Entry 2QE7 (X-ray diffraction, 3.06 A resolution); this record covers chains D and G of the 8 polymer chains in the assembly.

Chain D:
Molecule: ATP synthase subunit beta
Source organism: Bacillus sp
Notes: EC 3.6.1.34
UniProt: Q71CG3 (Q71CG3_9BACI); numbering as in UniProt (aligned over 1-462)
Amino-acid sequence (462 residues; row label = number of the first residue in the row):
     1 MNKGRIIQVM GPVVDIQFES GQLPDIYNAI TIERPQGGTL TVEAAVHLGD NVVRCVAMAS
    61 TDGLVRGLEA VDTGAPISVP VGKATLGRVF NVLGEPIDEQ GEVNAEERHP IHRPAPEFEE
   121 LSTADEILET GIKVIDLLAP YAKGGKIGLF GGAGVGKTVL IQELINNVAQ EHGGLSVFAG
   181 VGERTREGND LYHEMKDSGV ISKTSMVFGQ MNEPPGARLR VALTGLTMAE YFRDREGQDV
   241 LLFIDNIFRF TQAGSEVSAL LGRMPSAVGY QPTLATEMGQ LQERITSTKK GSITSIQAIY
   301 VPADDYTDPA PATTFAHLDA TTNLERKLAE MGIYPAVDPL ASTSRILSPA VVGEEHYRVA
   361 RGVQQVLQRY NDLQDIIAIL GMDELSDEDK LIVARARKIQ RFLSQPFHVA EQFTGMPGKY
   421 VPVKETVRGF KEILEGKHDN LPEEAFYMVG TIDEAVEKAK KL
Not modelled in the structure: 1

Chain G:
Molecule: ATP synthase subunit gamma
Source organism: Bacillus sp
Notes: EC 3.6.1.34
UniProt: Q71CG4 (Q71CG4_9BACI); numbering as in UniProt (aligned over 1-286)
Amino-acid sequence (286 residues; numbered 1 to 286; the number before each row is that of its first residue):
     1 MQGMREIKRR IRSVKNTRQI TKAMKMVAAA KLRRAQETAE NARPYADKIK EVISSIAAGT
    61 KDFSHPMLEA RPVKKTGYMV ITSDRGLAGP YNANILRLVS KTIEERHQSK DEYVIFAVGR
   121 KGRDFFKKRG YPVVEEVTGI SDTPSLTEIQ DIAQSAIGMF ADETFDKLTI FYNEFVSPIV
   181 QRPVEKQLLP LTSEEVLDGP VSAYEYEPDS ESVLEVLLPK YAETLIYSAL LDAKASEFGA
   241 RMTAMGNATD NATEMLETLT LQFNRARQAA ITQEIAEIVA GANALR
Not modelled in the structure: 1-2, 50-63, 194-216, 267-286

Chain D / chain G interface:
Residue-residue contacts (26; chain D residue first):
  D304(D) - A266(G)
  K327(D) - Q262(G)
  L340(D) - R5(G)  hydrogen bond (backbone-side chain)
  L340(D) - E6(G)
  A341(D) - R5(G)  hydrogen bond (backbone-side chain)
  T343(D) - R5(G)
  Q368(D) - E6(G)  hydrogen bond
  Q368(D) - R9(G)  hydrogen bond (backbone-side chain)
  N371(D) - R9(G)
  N371(D) - R10(G)  hydrogen bond
  D372(D) - R9(G)  salt bridge
  Q374(D) - R10(G)
  D375(D) - R10(G)  salt bridge
  D375(D) - V14(G)
  D375(D) - M255(G)
  A378(D) - N251(G)  hydrogen bond (backbone-side chain)
  A378(D) - M255(G)  hydrophobic
  I379(D) - T17(G)
  I379(D) - A248(G)
  I379(D) - N251(G)
  I379(D) - A252(G)  hydrophobic
  D383(D) - P90(G)
  E384(D) - L87(G)
  E384(D) - A88(G)  hydrogen bond (side chain-backbone)
  E384(D) - G89(G)  hydrogen bond (side chain-backbone)
  D387(D) - K128(G)  salt bridge
Also at the interface, not in a pair above, chain D (20 interface residues in all): Y306, E325, R326, I376, L380
Also at the interface, not in a pair above, chain G (21 interface residues in all): G3, M4, S13, M245

Overview:
Chain D and chain G form an interface of 20 and 21 residues respectively, with 8 hydrogen bonds and 3 salt
bridges. Among the polar pairs are D372(D)-R9(G), D375(D)-R10(G) and D387(D)-K128(G).
Here chain D is ATP synthase subunit beta and chain G is ATP synthase subunit gamma, both from Bacillus sp.
Entry 2QE7 (Crystal structure of the f1-atpase from the thermoalkaliphilic bacterium bacillus sp. ta2.a1) was
determined by X-ray diffraction.
